Entry 6NN4 (X-ray diffraction, 2.15 A resolution); this record covers chains A and C of the 4 polymer chains in the assembly.

[Chain A (and C)]
Name: Pyruvate kinase PKLR
Organism: Homo sapiens
Notes: EC 2.7.1.40; chain C of this document is another copy of the same molecule, construct and numbering; everything in this record applies to it too
UniProt: P30613 (KPYR_HUMAN); residues 3-543 here correspond to UniProt positions 34-574 (UniProt number = residue number + 31)
Sequence (543 residues; row label = number of the first residue in the row):
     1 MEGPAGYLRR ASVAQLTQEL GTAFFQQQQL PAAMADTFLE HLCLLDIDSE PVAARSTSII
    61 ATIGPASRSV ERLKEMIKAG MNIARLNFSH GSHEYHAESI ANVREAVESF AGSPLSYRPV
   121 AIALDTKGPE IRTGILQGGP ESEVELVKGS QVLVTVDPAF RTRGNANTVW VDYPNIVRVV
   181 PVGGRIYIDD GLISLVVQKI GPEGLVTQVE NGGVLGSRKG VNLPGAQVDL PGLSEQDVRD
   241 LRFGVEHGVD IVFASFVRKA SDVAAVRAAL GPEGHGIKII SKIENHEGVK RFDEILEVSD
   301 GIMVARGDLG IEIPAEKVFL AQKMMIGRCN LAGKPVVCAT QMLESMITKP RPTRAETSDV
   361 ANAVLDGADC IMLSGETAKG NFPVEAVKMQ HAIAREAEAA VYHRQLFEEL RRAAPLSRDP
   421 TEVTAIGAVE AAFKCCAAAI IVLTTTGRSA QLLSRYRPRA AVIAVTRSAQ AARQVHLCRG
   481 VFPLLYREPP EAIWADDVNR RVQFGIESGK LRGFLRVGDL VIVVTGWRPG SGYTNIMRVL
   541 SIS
Unresolved in the structure: 1-22, 112-116, 131-228 (chain C: 1-14, 111-116, 131-232, 530-531)
Construct notes: expression tag (1-2); engineered mutation Asn499 (Asp530 in P30613)
Residues lining bound ligands:
  - 1,6-di-O-phosphono-beta-D-fructofuranose (FBP): Leu443, Thr444, Thr445, Thr446, Gly447, Arg448, Ser449, Trp494, Arg501, Thr525, Gly526, Trp527, Arg528, Pro529, Gly530, Ser531, Gly532, Tyr533, Thr534
  - phosphoenolpyruvate (PEP): Arg85, Asn87, Asp125, Lys282, Glu284, Ala305, Arg306, Gly307, Asp308, Leu309, Thr340, Ser374
UniProt features mapped onto this chain:
  - binding site (substrate): Arg85, Lys282, Gly307, Asp308, Thr340
  - binding site (ATP): Asn87 to His90, Arg132, Lys219
  - binding site (K(+)): Asn87, Ser89, Asp125, Thr126
  - binding site (Mn(2+)): Glu284, Asp308
  - binding site (beta-D-fructose 1,6-bisphosphate): Thr444 to Ser449, Trp494, Arg501, Arg528 to Tyr533
  - site: Lys282 (Transition state stabilizer)
  - modified residue (Phosphoserine): Ser12, Ser261
From the paper describing this entry:
  - contacts within the chain: Arg306-Thr340 (hydrogen bond)
  - binding site for 1,6-di-O-phosphono-beta-D-fructofuranose: Thr444 to Ser449, Arg501, Trp527 to Tyr533
  - mutagenesis - D499N: increased binding to phosphoenolpyruvate (citing earlier work)

[Interface between chain A and chain C]
Pairs across the interface (95; chain A residue first):
  Gln29(A) - Leu320(C)
  Thr37(A) - Glu409(C)
  Thr37(A) - Arg412(C)
  Phe38(A) - Gln405(C)
  Phe38(A) - Glu409(C)  hydrogen bond (backbone-side chain)
  Leu39(A) - Gly327(C)
  Leu39(A) - Glu409(C)  hydrogen bond (backbone-side chain)
  Leu39(A) - Leu410(C)  hydrophobic
  Leu42(A) - Met324(C)
  Cys43(A) - Met324(C)
  Cys43(A) - Gly327(C)
  Cys43(A) - Arg328(C)  hydrogen bond (backbone-side chain)
  Cys43(A) - Leu331(C)  hydrophobic
  Leu45(A) - Met324(C)
  Ile47(A) - His286(C)
  Ile47(A) - Val289(C)  hydrophobic
  Ile47(A) - Ile313(C)  hydrophobic
  Ile47(A) - Lys317(C)  hydrogen bond (backbone-side chain)
  Ile47(A) - Ala321(C)
  Asp48(A) - His286(C)  salt bridge
  Glu50(A) - Lys317(C)  salt bridge
  His286(A) - Ile47(C)
  His286(A) - Asp48(C)  salt bridge
  Val289(A) - Ile47(C)  hydrophobic
  Lys290(A) - Asp46(C)  salt bridge
  Lys290(A) - Asp48(C)  salt bridge
  Arg306(A) - Arg354(C)  hydrogen bond (backbone-side chain)
  Gly307(A) - Arg354(C)  hydrogen bond (backbone-side chain)
  Gly310(A) - Arg354(C)
  Ile311(A) - Arg354(C)
  Ile313(A) - Ile47(C)  hydrophobic
  Glu316(A) - Ala392(C)
  Glu316(A) - Ile393(C)
  Glu316(A) - Glu396(C)
  Lys317(A) - Ile47(C)  hydrogen bond (side chain-backbone)
  Lys317(A) - Glu50(C)  salt bridge
  Lys317(A) - Glu396(C)  salt bridge
  Phe319(A) - Ala361(C)  hydrophobic
  Phe319(A) - Glu396(C)
  Phe319(A) - Ala397(C)  hydrophobic
  Leu320(A) - Gln29(C)
  Leu320(A) - Glu396(C)
  Leu320(A) - Ala400(C)  hydrophobic
  Ala321(A) - Ile47(C)  hydrophobic
  Lys323(A) - Asn362(C)  hydrogen bond
  Lys323(A) - Leu365(C)
  Met324(A) - Leu42(C)
  Met324(A) - Cys43(C)
  Met324(A) - Leu45(C)
  Gly327(A) - Leu39(C)
  Gly327(A) - Cys43(C)
  Arg328(A) - Cys43(C)  hydrogen bond (side chain-backbone)
  Leu331(A) - Leu39(C)  hydrophobic
  Thr340(A) - Arg354(C)
  Gln341(A) - Thr353(C)
  Gln341(A) - Arg354(C)  hydrogen bond (side chain-backbone)
  Gln341(A) - Ala355(C)
  Met342(A) - Ala355(C)
  Arg351(A) - Ala315(C)
  Thr353(A) - Gln341(C)
  Arg354(A) - Arg306(C)  hydrogen bond (side chain-backbone)
  Arg354(A) - Gly307(C)  hydrogen bond (side chain-backbone)
  Arg354(A) - Gly310(C)
  Arg354(A) - Ile311(C)
  Arg354(A) - Thr340(C)
  Arg354(A) - Gln341(C)  hydrogen bond (backbone-side chain)
  Ala355(A) - Gln341(C)
  Ala355(A) - Met342(C)
  Ala355(A) - Ala355(C)
  Ala355(A) - Glu356(C)
  Ala355(A) - Asp359(C)
  Glu356(A) - Ala355(C)
  Thr357(A) - Ala315(C)
  Ser358(A) - Asp359(C)  hydrogen bond
  Asp359(A) - Ala355(C)
  Asp359(A) - Ser358(C)  hydrogen bond
  Ala361(A) - Phe319(C)  hydrophobic
  Asn362(A) - Lys323(C)  hydrogen bond
  Asn362(A) - Asn362(C)
  Leu365(A) - Lys323(C)
  Ala392(A) - Glu316(C)
  Ile393(A) - Glu316(C)
  Glu396(A) - Glu316(C)
  Glu396(A) - Lys317(C)  salt bridge
  Glu396(A) - Phe319(C)
  Glu396(A) - Leu320(C)
  Ala397(A) - Phe319(C)
  Ala400(A) - Leu320(C)  hydrophobic
  Gln405(A) - Phe38(C)
  Gln405(A) - Gln405(C)  hydrogen bond
  Glu409(A) - Thr37(C)
  Glu409(A) - Phe38(C)  hydrogen bond (side chain-backbone)
  Glu409(A) - Leu39(C)  hydrogen bond (side chain-backbone)
  Leu410(A) - Leu39(C)  hydrophobic
  Arg412(A) - Thr37(C)
Also at the interface, not in a pair above, chain A (57 interface residues in all): Asp46, Ser49, Pro51, Ala315, Glu344, Ala413
Also at the interface, not in a pair above, chain C (57 interface residues in all): Asp36, Glu40, Ser49, Pro51, Glu344, Thr357, Met389

[In short]
The chain A/chain C interface involves 57 residues from each chain; the contacts include 19 hydrogen bonds and
8 salt bridges. Polar pairs include Asp48(A)-His286(C), Glu50(A)-Lys317(C) and Lys290(A)-Asp46(C). Bound to
chain A: 1,6-di-O-phosphono-beta-D-fructofuranose and phosphoenolpyruvate. From the paper: a binding site for
1,6-di-O-phosphono-beta-D-fructofuranose at Thr444(A), Arg501(A) and Trp527(A); D499N of chain A increases
binding to phosphoenolpyruvate.
Both chains are Pyruvate kinase PKLR (Homo sapiens). Entry 6NN4 (The structure of human liver pyruvate kinase,
hLPYK-D499N, in complex with Fru-1,6-BP) was determined by X-ray diffraction (same publication as 6NN5, 6NN7
and 6NN8).
